PDB entry 4CW8 | X-ray diffraction, 2.30 A resolution | chain A

# Chain A
Molecule: Fiber knob domain
From: Turkey adenovirus 3
Notes: fragment: head domain, residues 12-165
Reference sequence: Q0GF90 (Q0GF90_9ADEN); residues 301-454 here correspond to UniProt positions 12-165 (UniProt number = residue number - 289)
Chain sequence (190 residues; numbered 265 to 454; the number before each row is that of its first residue):
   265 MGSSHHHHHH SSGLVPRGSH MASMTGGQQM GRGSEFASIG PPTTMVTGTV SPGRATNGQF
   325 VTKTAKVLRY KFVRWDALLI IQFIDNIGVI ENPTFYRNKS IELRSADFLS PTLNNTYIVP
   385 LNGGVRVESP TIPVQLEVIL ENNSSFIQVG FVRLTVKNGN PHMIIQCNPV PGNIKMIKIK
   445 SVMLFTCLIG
Disordered / not traced: 265-316
Differences from the reference sequence: expression tag (265-300); engineered mutation I354 (Met65 in Q0GF90), T376 (Met87 in Q0GF90)
Reported in the primary citation:
  - conformationally variable residues (loop rearrangement): I354

# In short
From the paper: conformational variability at I354.
Chain A is Fiber knob domain (Turkey adenovirus 3); the structure, Structure of the carboxy-terminal domain of
the turkey type 3 siadenovirus fibre, virulent form, was determined by X-ray diffraction together with 4D62,
4D63, 3ZPE and 3ZPF from the same study.
